PDB entry 8U9F | X-ray diffraction, 1.08 A resolution | chain A

== Chain A ==
Molecule: Endo-beta-N-acetylglucosaminidase
Organism: Bacteroides thetaiotaomicron VPI-5482
UniProtKB: Q8A889 (Q8A889_BACTN); numbering as in UniProt; present here: 25-79, 81-201, 203-225, 227-306
Chain sequence (282 residues; row label = number of the first residue in the row; note: 3 numbers in that range are skipped by the numbering (no residue carries them; nothing is unmodelled there)):
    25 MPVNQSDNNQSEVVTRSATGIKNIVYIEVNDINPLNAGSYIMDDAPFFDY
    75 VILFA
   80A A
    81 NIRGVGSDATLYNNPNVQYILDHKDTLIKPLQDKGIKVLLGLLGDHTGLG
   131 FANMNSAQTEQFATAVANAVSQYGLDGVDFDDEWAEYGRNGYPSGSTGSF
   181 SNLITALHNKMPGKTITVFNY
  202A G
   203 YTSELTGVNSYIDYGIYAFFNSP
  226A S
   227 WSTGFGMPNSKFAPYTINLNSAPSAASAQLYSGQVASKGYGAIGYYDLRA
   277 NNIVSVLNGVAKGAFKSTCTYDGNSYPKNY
Not modelled in the structure: 25-35
Ion coordination: Mg2+: Phe221, Ser224
What the authors report for this chain:
  - mutagenesis - E52A, H126A, E166A: decreased catalytic activity on IgG
  - mutagenesis - N81A, N94A, R169A: decreased catalytic activity
  - mutagenesis - E52A/H126A, D161A/E163A: abolished catalytic activity
  - catalytic residues: Asp161, Glu163 (proposed by the authors, not directly observed)

== Overview ==
Phe221 and Ser224 coordinate Mg2+. The paper reports catalytic residues Asp161 and Glu163; E52A, H126A and
E166A reduce catalytic activity on IgG; 8 substitutions were tested in all.
Chain A is Endo-beta-N-acetylglucosaminidase (Bacteroides thetaiotaomicron VPI-5482); the structure, Crystal
structure of Bacteroides thetaiotamicron BT1285 in complex with NaI, was determined by X-ray diffraction
together with 8U46, 8U47, 8U48, 8W01 and 8W04 from the same study.
